5CEB - chain A; structure by X-ray diffraction, 1.93 A resolution.

== Chain A ==
Molecule: Bd3459
Organism: Bdellovibrio bacteriovorus (strain ATCC 15356 / DSM 50701 / NCIB 9529 / HD100)
Notes: EC 3.4.16.4; fragment: Bd3459
UniProt: Q6MHT0 (Q6MHT0_BDEBA); residues 1-446 here = UniProt positions 1-446
Chain sequence (446 residues; numbered 1 to 446; the number before each row is that of its first residue):
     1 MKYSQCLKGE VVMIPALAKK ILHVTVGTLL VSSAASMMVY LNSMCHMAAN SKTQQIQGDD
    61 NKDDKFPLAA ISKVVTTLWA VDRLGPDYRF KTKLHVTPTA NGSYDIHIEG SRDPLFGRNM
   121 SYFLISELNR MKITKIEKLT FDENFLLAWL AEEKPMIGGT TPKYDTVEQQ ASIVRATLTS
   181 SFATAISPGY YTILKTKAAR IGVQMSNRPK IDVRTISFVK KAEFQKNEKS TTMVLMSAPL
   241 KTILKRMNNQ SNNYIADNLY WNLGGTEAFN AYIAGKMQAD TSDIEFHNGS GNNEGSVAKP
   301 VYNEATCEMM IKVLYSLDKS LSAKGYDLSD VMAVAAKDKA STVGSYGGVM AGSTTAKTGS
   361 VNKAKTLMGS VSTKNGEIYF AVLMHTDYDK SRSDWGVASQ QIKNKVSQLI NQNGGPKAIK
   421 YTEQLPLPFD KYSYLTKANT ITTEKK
Unresolved in the structure: 1-37, 151-164, 439-446
Construct notes: conflict Met37 (Ala in Q6MHT0); engineered mutation Met38 (Lys in Q6MHT0), Ala70 (Ser in Q6MHT0)
Cystine bridges: Cys45-Cys307

== Summary ==
Chain A is Bd3459 (Bdellovibrio bacteriovorus (strain ATCC 15356 / DSM 50701 / NCIB 9529 / HD100)); the
structure, Bd3459 Predatory Endopeptidase from Bdellovibrio bacteriovorus, K38M form, was determined by X-ray
diffraction (same publication as 5CEA, 5CEC, 5CED and 5CER).
